4BCG - chains A and B; structure by X-ray diffraction, 3.08 A resolution.

== Chain A ==
Molecule: Cyclin-dependent kinase 9
Organism: Homo sapiens
Notes: EC 2.7.11.22, 2.7.11.23
UniProtKB: P50750 (CDK9_HUMAN); residue numbers follow UniProt; this construct covers 2-330
Sequence (331 residues; each row starts with the number of its first residue; numbering starts at 0):
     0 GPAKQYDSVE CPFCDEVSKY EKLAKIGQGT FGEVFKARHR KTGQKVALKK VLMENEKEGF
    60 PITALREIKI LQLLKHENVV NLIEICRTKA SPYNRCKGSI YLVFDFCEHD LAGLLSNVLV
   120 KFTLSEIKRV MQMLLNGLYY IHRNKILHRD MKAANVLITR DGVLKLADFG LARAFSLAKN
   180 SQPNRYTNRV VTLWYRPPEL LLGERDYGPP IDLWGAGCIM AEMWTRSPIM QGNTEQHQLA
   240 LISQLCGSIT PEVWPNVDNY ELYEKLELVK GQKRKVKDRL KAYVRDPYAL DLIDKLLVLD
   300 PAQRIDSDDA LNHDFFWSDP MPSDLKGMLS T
Not modelled in the structure: 0-6, 89-96, 328-330
Construct notes: expression tag (0-1)
Modified residues: Thr186 (phosphothreonine; TPO)
Small-molecule neighbours: T3C (2-[[3-(1,4-diazepan-1-yl)phenyl]amino]-4-[4-methyl-2-(methylamino)-1,3-thiazol-5-yl]pyrimidine-5-carbonitrile): Ile25, Thr29, Val33, Ala46, Lys48, Val79, Phe103, Asp104, Phe105, Cys106, Glu107, His108, Asp109, Ala153, Asn154, Leu156, Asp167
Curated features (UniProtKB/Swiss-Prot):
  - region: Ala166 to Thr191 (T-loop)
  - active site: Asp149 (Proton acceptor)
  - binding site (ATP): Ile25 to Val33, Lys48, Asp104 to Cys106, Asp167
  - modified residue: Lys44 (N6-acetyllysine), Lys48 (N6-acetyllysine), Ser175 (Phosphoserine), Thr186 (Phosphothreonine)
  - natural variant: Arg225 (R225C: Found in patients with global developmental delay and epilepsy with history of choanal atresia; uncertain significance)
  - mutagenesis: Lys44 (K44R: Impaired kinase and transcriptional elongation activities, but normal cyclin T1 and HEXIM1 binding), Lys48 (K48Q: Mimics acetylation; leading to impaired protein kinase activity; K48R: Decreased acetylation; leading to enhanced protein kinase activity), Asp167 (D167N: Abrogates kinase activity), Ser175 (S175A: Constitutive kinase activity; S175D: Mimics phosphorylation, constitutive loss of kinase activity), Thr186 (T186A: Abrogates autophosphorylation; no effect on kinase activity, but impaired CTD phosphorylation; T186D: Mimics autophosphorylation ...)
What the authors report for this chain:
  - binding site for T3C: Ile25, Ala46, Phe103, Cys106, Leu156, Asp167

== Chain B ==
Molecule: Cyclin-T1
Organism: Homo sapiens
UniProtKB: O60563 (CCNT1_HUMAN); residue numbers follow UniProt; this construct covers 2-259
Sequence (260 residues; each row starts with the number of its first residue; numbering starts at 0):
     0 GPEGERKNNN KRWYFTREQL ENSPSRRFGV DPDKELSYRQ QAANLLQDMG QRLNVSQLTI
    60 NTAIVYMHRF YMIQSFTRFP GNSVAPAALF LAAKVEGQPK KLEHVIKVAH TCLHPQESLP
   120 DTRSEAYLQQ VQDLVILESI ILQTLGFELT IDHPHTHVVK CTQLVRASKD LAQTSYFMAT
   180 NSLHLTTFSL QYTPPVVACV CIHLACKWSN WEIPVSTDGK HWWEYVDATV TLELLDELTH
   240 ELLQILEKTP NRLKRIWNWR
Not modelled in the structure: 0-7
Construct notes: expression tag (0-1); engineered mutation Arg77 (Gln in O60563), Gly96 (Glu in O60563), Leu241 (Phe in O60563)
Curated features (UniProtKB/Swiss-Prot):
  - motif: Lys253 to Arg259 (Nuclear localization signal, and interaction with Tat-TAR RNA)
  - modified residue: Ser117 (Phosphoserine)

== Chain A / chain B interface ==
Residue-residue contacts - 34 pairs, chain A then chain B:
  Ser7(A) - Arg77(B)  hydrogen bond (backbone-side chain)
  Val8(A) - Gln73(B)
  Val8(A) - Arg77(B)
  Val8(A) - Phe78(B)  hydrophobic
  Glu9(A) - Arg26(B)  salt bridge
  Glu9(A) - Gln73(B)  hydrogen bond (backbone-side chain)
  Cys10(A) - Gln142(B)
  Pro11(A) - Ile72(B)
  Phe12(A) - Arg11(B)
  Phe12(A) - Trp12(B)  hydrophobic
  Phe12(A) - Thr143(B)
  Phe12(A) - Gly145(B)
  Cys13(A) - Gln142(B)
  Lys56(A) - Leu101(B)
  Glu57(A) - Phe89(B)
  Glu57(A) - Lys93(B)  hydrogen bond (backbone-side chain)
  Glu57(A) - Lys100(B)
  Glu57(A) - Leu101(B)  hydrogen bond (side chain-backbone)
  Gly58(A) - Lys93(B)
  Gly58(A) - Glu137(B)
  Phe59(A) - Lys93(B)  hydrogen bond (backbone-side chain)
  Phe59(A) - Glu137(B)  hydrogen bond (backbone-side chain)
  Phe59(A) - Leu141(B)  hydrophobic
  Phe59(A) - Phe146(B)  hydrophobic
  Ile61(A) - Lys93(B)
  Ile61(A) - Pro98(B)  hydrophobic
  Leu64(A) - Leu90(B)  hydrophobic
  Leu64(A) - Lys93(B)
  Leu64(A) - Val94(B)  hydrophobic
  Leu64(A) - Leu148(B)  hydrophobic
  Lys68(A) - Thr149(B)
  Gln71(A) - Phe146(B)  hydrogen bond (side chain-backbone)
  Ile84(A) - Phe146(B)  hydrophobic
  Arg86(A) - Gln142(B)
Other interface residues (no listed pair), chain A (19 interface residues in all): Ile67, Ile99
Other interface residues (no listed pair), chain B (24 interface residues in all): Lys99, Val134

== Overview ==
Chain A and chain B form an interface of 19 and 24 residues respectively, with 7 hydrogen bonds and 1 salt
bridge. Polar contacts include Glu9(A)-Arg26(B), Ser7(A)-Arg77(B) and Glu9(A)-Gln73(B). Ligands of chain A:
compound T3C. From the paper: a binding site for T3C at Ile25(A), Ala46(A) and Phe103(A) among others.
Here chain A is Cyclin-dependent kinase 9 and chain B is Cyclin-T1, both from Homo sapiens. Entry 4BCG
(Structure of CDK9 in complex with cyclin T and a 2-amino-4-heteroaryl- pyrimidine inhibitor) was determined
by X-ray diffraction, deposited together with 4BCP.
